3BI7 - chain A; structure by X-ray diffraction, 1.70 A resolution.

# Chain A
Name: E3 ubiquitin-protein ligase UHRF1
Source organism: Homo sapiens
Notes: EC 6.3.2.-; fragment: SRA Domain: Residues 414-617
UniProtKB: Q96T88 (UHRF1_HUMAN); residue numbers follow UniProt; this construct covers 414-617
Amino-acid sequence (212 residues; each row starts with the number of its first residue):
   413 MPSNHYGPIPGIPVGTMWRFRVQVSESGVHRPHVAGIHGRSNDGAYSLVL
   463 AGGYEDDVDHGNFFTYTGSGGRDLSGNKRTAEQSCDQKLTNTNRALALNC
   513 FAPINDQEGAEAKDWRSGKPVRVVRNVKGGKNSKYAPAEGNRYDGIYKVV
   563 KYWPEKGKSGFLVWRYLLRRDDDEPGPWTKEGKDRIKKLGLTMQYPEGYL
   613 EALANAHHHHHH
Disordered / not traced: 413, 484-495, 620-624
Construct notes: expression tag (413, 618-624)
Modified / non-standard residues: Mse413 (selenomethionine); Mse429 (selenomethionine; parent Met); Mse605 (selenomethionine; parent Met)
Curated features (UniProtKB/Swiss-Prot):
  - region: His445, Val446 (Required to promote base flipping), Tyr466 to Asp469 (Required for formation of a 5-methylcytosine-binding pocket), Tyr478 to Ser481 (Required for formation of a 5-methylcytosine-binding pocket)
  - binding site (DNA): Ala463, Gly464, Asp469
  - site: Thr479 (Required to confer preferential recognition of cytosine over thymine), Asn489 (Required to discriminate between hemimethylated DNA versus symmetrically methylated DNA), Arg491 (Required for affinity and specificity for 5-mCpG sequence)
  - modified residue: Lys546 (N6-acetyllysine)
  - cross-link: Lys546 (Glycyl lysine isopeptide (Lys-Gly) (interchain with G-Cter in SUMO2))
  - mutagenesis: Arg433 (R433A: Does not affect ability to bind DNA), Arg443 (R443A: Decreased ability to bind DNA), Gly448 (G448D: Decreased affinity for DNA), Tyr466 (Y466G: Decreased ability to bind DNA), Asp469 (D469G: Abolishes ability to bind hemimethylated DNA), Asn489 (N489A: Abolishes specificity to hemimethylated DNA), Arg491 (R491A: Decreased binding to methylated DNA but does not affect ability to bind DNA)

# Overview
From UniProt: 3 DNA-binding residues and 7 mutagenesis sites.
Chain A is E3 ubiquitin-protein ligase UHRF1 (Homo sapiens); the structure, Crystal structure of the SRA
domain of E3 ubiquitin-protein ligase UHRF1, was determined by X-ray diffraction, deposited together with
3CLZ.
